8EOK - chains A and C of the 6 polymer chains in the assembly; structure by electron microscopy, 3.53 A resolution.

# Chain A
Molecule: Lufaxin
From: Lutzomyia longipalpis
UniProt: Q5WPU8 (LUFX_LUTLO); residues 1-278 here correspond to UniProt positions 24-301 (UniProt number = residue number + 23)
Chain sequence (284 residues; each row starts with the number of its first residue):
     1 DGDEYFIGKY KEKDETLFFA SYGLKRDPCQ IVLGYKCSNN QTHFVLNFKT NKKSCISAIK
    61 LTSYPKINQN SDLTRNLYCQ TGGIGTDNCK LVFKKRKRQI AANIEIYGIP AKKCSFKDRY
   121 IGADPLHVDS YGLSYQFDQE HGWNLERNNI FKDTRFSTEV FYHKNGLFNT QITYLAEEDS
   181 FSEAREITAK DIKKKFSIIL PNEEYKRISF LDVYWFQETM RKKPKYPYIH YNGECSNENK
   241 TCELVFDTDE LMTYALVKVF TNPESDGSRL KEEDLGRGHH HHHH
Not modelled in the structure: 278-284
Sequence notes: conflict Arg75 (Lys98 in Q5WPU8), Ser134 (Pro157 in Q5WPU8), Leu145 (Val168 in Q5WPU8), Asn148 (Tyr171 in Q5WPU8); expression tag (279-284)
Disulfide bonds: Cys29-Cys37, Cys55-Cys114, Cys79-Cys89, Cys235-Cys242
Covalent attachments: N-acetylglucosamine (NAG) linked to Asn40, Asn239
UniProt features mapped onto this chain:
  - glycosylation: Asn239 (N-linked (GlcNAc...) asparagine)

# Chain C
Molecule: Activated factor Xa heavy chain
From: Homo sapiens
UniProt: P00742 (FA10_HUMAN); the construct lacks a stretch of the UniProt sequence and is renumbered around it, so the offset changes along the chain: 16-61 = UniProt 235-280; 62-124 = UniProt 282-344; 125-131 = UniProt 346-352; 132-147 = UniProt 355-370; 4 more segments
Chain sequence (254 residues; numbered 16 to 264 plus 7 insertion-coded residues; 2 numbers in that range are skipped by the numbering (no residue carries them; nothing is unmodelled there); the number before each row is that of its first residue; a row labelled like 131A-131B holds insertion residues (131A, then the next letters in order)):
    16 IVGGQECKDG ECPWQALLIN EENEGFCGGT ILSEFYILTA AHCLYQ
   61A A
    62 KRFKVRVGDR NTEQEEGGEA VHEVEVVIKH NRFTKETYDF DIAVLRLKTP ITFRMNVAPA
   122 CLP
  124A E
   125 RDWAEST
131A-131B LM
   132 TQKTGIVSGF GRTHEK
   149 GRQSTRLKML EVPYVDRNSC KLSSSFIITQ NMFCAGY
185A-185B DT
   186 KQEDACQGDS GGPHVTRFKD TYFVTGIVSW GEG
   220 CARK
  223A G
   224 KYGIYTKVTA FLKWIDRSMK TRGLPKAKSH APEVITSSPL K
Not modelled in the structure: 246-264
Disulfide bonds: Cys22-Cys27, Cys42-Cys58, Cys168-Cys182, Cys191-Cys220
UniProt features mapped onto this chain:
  - region: Ser252 to Ser261 (O-glycosylated at one site)
  - active site (Charge relay system): His57, Asp102, Ser195
From the paper describing this entry:
  - catalytic residues: Ser195 (citing earlier work)

# Interface between chain A and chain C
Residue-residue contacts (24; chain A residue first):
  Phe156(A) - Gln151(C)
  Tyr228(A) - Lys147(C)
  Tyr228(A) - Gly149(C)
  Tyr228(A) - Arg150(C)
  His230(A) - Lys147(C)
  Glu234(A) - Glu146(C)
  Glu234(A) - Arg222(C)  salt bridge
  Asp247(A) - Arg150(C)  salt bridge
  Asp249(A) - Arg150(C)  salt bridge
  Leu270(A) - Glu217(C)
  Glu273(A) - Tyr99(C)
  Leu275(A) - Trp215(C)  hydrophobic
  Leu275(A) - Gly216(C)
  Leu275(A) - Glu217(C)
  Gly276(A) - Tyr99(C)
  Gly276(A) - Trp215(C)
  Gly276(A) - Gly216(C)
  Arg277(A) - Asp189(C)  salt bridge
  Arg277(A) - Ala190(C)  hydrogen bond (side chain-backbone)
  Arg277(A) - Cys191(C)
  Arg277(A) - Gln192(C)
  Arg277(A) - Ser195(C)
  Arg277(A) - Trp215(C)  hydrogen bond (side chain-backbone)
  Arg277(A) - Gly216(C)  hydrogen bond (side chain-backbone)
Also at the interface, not in a pair above, chain A (16 interface residues in all): Thr158, Tyr231, Gly233, Thr248, Glu272
Also at the interface, not in a pair above, chain C (23 interface residues in all): Arg143, His145, Phe174, Val213, Ser214, Gly218, Cys220, Gly226
Interface features reported in the paper:
  - pairs named by the authors: Glu234(A)-Arg222(C) (salt bridge), Asp247(A)-Arg150(C) (salt bridge), Asp249(A)-Arg150(C) (salt bridge), Arg277(A)-Asp189(C) (salt bridge), Arg277(A)-Ala190(C) (hydrogen bond), Arg277(A)-Gly216(C) (hydrogen bond), Arg277(A)-Ser195(C)
  - interface residues, chain A: Arg155(A), Tyr228(A), His230(A)

# In short
16 residues of chain A and 23 residues of chain C are in contact, with 3 hydrogen bonds and 4 salt bridges.
Among the polar pairs are Glu234(A)-Arg222(C), Asp247(A)-Arg150(C) and Asp249(A)-Arg150(C). The paper
describes salt bridges between Glu234(A) and Arg222(C), Asp247(A) and Arg150(C) and Asp249(A) and Arg150(C)
among others; hydrogen bonds between Arg277(A) and Ala190(C) and Arg277(A) and Gly216(C); a contact between
Arg277(A) and Ser195(C). The paper reports the catalytic residue Ser195(C); interface residues Arg155(A),
Tyr228(A) and His230(A).
Here chain A is Lufaxin (Lutzomyia longipalpis) and chain C is Activated factor Xa heavy chain (Homo sapiens).
Entry 8EOK (Structure of the C3bB proconvertase in complex with lufaxin and factor Xa) was determined by
electron microscopy (same publication as 8ENU and 8EO2).
